8OIX - chains A and B of the 28 polymer chains in the assembly; structure by electron microscopy, 2.89 A resolution.

# Chain A
Molecule: Family T1, proteasome alpha subunit, threonine peptidase
Organism: Trichomonas vaginalis G3
Reference sequence: A2F568 (A2F568_TRIV3); residues 1-241 here = UniProt positions 1-241
Chain sequence (241 residues; numbered 1 to 241; the number before each row is that of its first residue):
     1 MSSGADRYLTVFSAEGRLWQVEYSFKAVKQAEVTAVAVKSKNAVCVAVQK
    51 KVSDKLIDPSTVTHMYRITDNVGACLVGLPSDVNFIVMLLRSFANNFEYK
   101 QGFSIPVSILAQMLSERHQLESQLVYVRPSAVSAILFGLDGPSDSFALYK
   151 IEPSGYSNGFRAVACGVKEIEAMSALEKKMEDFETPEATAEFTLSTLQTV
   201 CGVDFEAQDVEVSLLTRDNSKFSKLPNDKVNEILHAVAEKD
Not modelled in the structure: 1, 241

# Chain B
Molecule: Family T1, proteasome alpha subunit, threonine peptidase
Organism: Trichomonas vaginalis G3
Reference sequence: A2FJV7 (A2FJV7_TRIV3); residues 1-232 here = UniProt positions 1-232
Chain sequence (232 residues; row label = number of the first residue in the row):
     1 MGDSDFSLTTFSSGGKLNQIESALKAVSLGGQCVGVKAKNGAVIACESKP
    51 SSPLVEKVTNLKVQKINDNVGIVYSGVNTDFHVILKSLRKASIKYSLRLG
   101 VEMPTREVVKHAAHKMQYYTQIGGVRPFGVSLLIIGWEELGPTLWQVDPS
   151 GTFWAWKATALGKRSDGSRTFLERRYSEDQSVDDAIHTAISTLKEGFDGQ
   201 LTAELIEIGVVDETRKFRTLSTAEIRDFLTEV
Not modelled in the structure: 1-2, 232

# How chain A and chain B interact
Contacting residue pairs (76; chain A residue first):
  Ser2(A) with Leu8(B); Thr10(B)
  Leu9(A) with Leu8(B), hydrophobic
  Thr10(A) with Arg126(B)
  Val11(A) with Leu8(B), hydrophobic; Gln19(B); Arg126(B)
  Phe12(A) with Gln19(B), hydrogen bond (backbone-side chain); Ser22(B); Ala23(B), hydrophobic; Ala26(B), hydrophobic; Val77(B), hydrophobic; Asp80(B); Arg126(B); Pro127(B); Gly129(B)
  Ser13(A) with Ser22(B), hydrogen bond (backbone-side chain)
  Ala14(A) with Lys25(B)
  Glu15(A) with Lys25(B); Leu29(B)
  Gly16(A) with Ser22(B); Lys25(B); Ala26(B); Leu29(B)
  Leu18(A) with Arg126(B)
  Lys39(A) with Glu56(B), salt bridge
  Ser115(A) with Thr79(B)
  Glu116(A) with Lys86(B), salt bridge
  Gln119(A) with Thr79(B); Asp80(B), hydrogen bond; Val83(B); Arg126(B)
  Ser122(A) with Arg126(B), hydrogen bond (backbone-side chain)
  Gln123(A) with Tyr119(B); Gly124(B); Val125(B); Arg126(B), hydrogen bond (side chain-backbone); Pro127(B); Phe128(B)
  Leu124(A) with Gly124(B); Val125(B), hydrophobic
  Val125(A) with Ser4(B); Leu8(B), hydrophobic; Gly124(B), hydrogen bond (backbone-backbone)
  Tyr126(A) with Gly124(B)
  Tyr149(A) with Thr59(B)
  Ser154(A) with Thr79(B)
  Gly155(A) with Thr79(B)
  Tyr156(A) with Ser51(B); Asn60(B); Asn78(B); Thr79(B)
  Ser157(A) with Asn60(B), hydrogen bond (backbone-side chain)
  Asn158(A) with Ser51(B); Val55(B); Thr59(B); Asn60(B), hydrogen bond
  Gly159(A) with Leu54(B); Val55(B); Glu56(B), hydrogen bond (backbone-backbone); Thr59(B), hydrogen bond (backbone-side chain)
  Phe160(A) with Ser52(B); Leu54(B); Val55(B), hydrophobic; Glu56(B)
  Arg161(A) with Pro53(B), hydrogen bond (side chain-backbone); Leu54(B), hydrogen bond (backbone-backbone); Glu56(B)
  Ala162(A) with Leu54(B)
  Met173(A) with Ser52(B); Leu54(B)
  Leu176(A) with Leu54(B), hydrophobic
  Glu177(A) with Ser52(B); Pro53(B); Leu54(B)
  Met180(A) with Leu54(B), hydrophobic
Also at the interface, not in a pair above, chain A (34 interface residues in all): Arg17

# Summary
Chain A and chain B form an interface of 34 and 30 residues respectively; the contacts include 12 hydrogen
bonds and 2 salt bridges. Polar contacts include Lys39(A)-Glu56(B), Glu116(A)-Lys86(B) and Phe12(A)-Gln19(B).
Chain A is Family T1, proteasome alpha subunit, threonine peptidase and chain B is Family T1, proteasome alpha
subunit, threonine peptidase, both from Trichomonas vaginalis G3; the structure, CryoEM structure of 20S
Trichomonas vaginalis proteasome in complex with proteasome inhibitor Salinosporamid A, was determined by
electron microscopy (same publication as 8P0T).
